PDB entry 1ES7 | X-ray diffraction, 2.90 A resolution | chains A and C of the 4 polymer chains in the assembly

[Chain A]
Molecule: Bone morphogenetic protein-2
Source organism: Homo sapiens
UniProtKB: P12643 (BMP2_HUMAN); residues 1-114 here correspond to UniProt positions 283-396 (UniProt number = residue number + 282)
Chain sequence (116 residues; each row starts with the number of its first residue; numbers below 1 keep their minus sign (Met-1 is residue -1)):
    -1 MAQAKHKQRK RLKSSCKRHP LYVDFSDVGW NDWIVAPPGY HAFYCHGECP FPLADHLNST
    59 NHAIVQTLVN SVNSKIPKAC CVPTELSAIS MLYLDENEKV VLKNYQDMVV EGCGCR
Not modelled in the structure: -1 to 10
Construct notes: insertion (-1 to 0)
Curated features (UniProtKB/Swiss-Prot):
  - glycosylation: Asn56 (N-linked (GlcNAc...) (high mannose) asparagine)
Cystine bridges: Cys14-Cys79, Cys43-Cys111, Cys47-Cys113

[Chain C]
Molecule: Bone morphogenetic protein-2
Source organism: Homo sapiens
UniProtKB: P12643 (BMP2_HUMAN); residues 501-614 here correspond to UniProt positions 283-396 (UniProt number = residue number - 218)
Chain sequence (116 residues; each row starts with the number of its first residue):
   499 MAQAKHKQRK RLKSSCKRHP LYVDFSDVGW NDWIVAPPGY HAFYCHGECP FPLADHLNST
   559 NHAIVQTLVN SVNSKIPKAC CVPTELSAIS MLYLDENEKV VLKNYQDMVV EGCGCR
Not modelled in the structure: 499-510
Construct notes: insertion (499-500)
Curated features (UniProtKB/Swiss-Prot):
  - glycosylation: Asn556 (N-linked (GlcNAc...) (high mannose) asparagine)
Cystine bridges: Cys514-Cys579, Cys543-Cys611, Cys547-Cys613

[Interface between chain A and chain C]
Disulfides between the chains: Cys78(A)-Cys578(C)
Contacting residue pairs - 36 pairs, chain A then chain C:
  Leu19(A) with Ile574(C), hydrophobic
  Trp28(A) with Leu566(C), hydrophobic
  Tyr38(A) with Val563(C)
  Ala40(A) with His560(C), hydrogen bond (backbone-side chain)
  Phe41(A) with His560(C), hydrogen bond (backbone-side chain)
  Tyr42(A) with Gln564(C); Pro575(C)
  His44(A) with Pro575(C)
  Asn59(A) with Gln604(C), hydrogen bond (side chain-backbone); Asp605(C); Met606(C)
  His60(A) with Ala540(C), hydrogen bond (side chain-backbone); Phe541(C), hydrogen bond (side chain-backbone); Leu584(C); Asp605(C), hydrogen bond (backbone-backbone); Met606(C); Val608(C)
  Val63(A) with Tyr538(C)
  Gln64(A) with Tyr542(C)
  Leu66(A) with Trp528(C), hydrophobic
  Ile74(A) with Leu519(C), hydrophobic
  Pro75(A) with Tyr542(C); His544(C)
  Cys78(A) with Cys578(C), disulfide; Val580(C), hydrophobic
  Val80(A) with Cys578(C), hydrophobic; Val580(C), hydrophobic
  Pro81(A) with Arg614(C)
  Leu84(A) with His560(C)
  Gln104(A) with Asn559(C), hydrogen bond (backbone-side chain)
  Asp105(A) with Asn559(C); His560(C), hydrogen bond (backbone-backbone)
  Met106(A) with Asn559(C); His560(C)
  Val108(A) with His560(C)
  Arg114(A) with Pro581(C)
Interface residues without a listed pair, chain A (28 interface residues in all): Val21, Thr58, Val67, Tyr103, Val107
Interface residues without a listed pair, chain C (28 interface residues in all): Val521, Thr558, Val567, Tyr603, Val607

[Overview]
Chain A and chain C each contribute 28 residues to their interface, with 1 disulfide bond and 8 hydrogen
bonds. Polar contacts include Ala40(A)-His560(C), Phe41(A)-His560(C) and Asn59(A)-Gln604(C).
Chain A and chain C are both Bone morphogenetic protein-2 (Homo sapiens); the structure, Complex between bmp-2
and two bmp receptor ia ectodomains, was determined by X-ray diffraction.
